4NY3 - chains A and C; structure by X-ray diffraction, 1.80 A resolution.

== Chain A ==
Name: Serine/threonine-protein phosphatase 2A activator
From: Homo sapiens
Notes: EC 5.2.1.8
Reference sequence: Q15257 (PTPA_HUMAN); residues 22-323 here = UniProt positions 22-323
Chain sequence (304 residues; each row starts with the number of its first residue):
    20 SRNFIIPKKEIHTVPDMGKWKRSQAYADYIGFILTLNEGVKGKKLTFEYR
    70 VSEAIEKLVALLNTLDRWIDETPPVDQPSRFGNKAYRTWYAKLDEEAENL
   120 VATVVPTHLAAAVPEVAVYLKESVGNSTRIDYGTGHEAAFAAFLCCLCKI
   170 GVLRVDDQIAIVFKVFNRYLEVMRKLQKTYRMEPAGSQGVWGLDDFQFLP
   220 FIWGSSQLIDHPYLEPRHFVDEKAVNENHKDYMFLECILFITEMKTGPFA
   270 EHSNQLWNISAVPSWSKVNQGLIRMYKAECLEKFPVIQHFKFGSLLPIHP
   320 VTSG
Disordered / not traced: 20-21, 206-207, 323
Sequence notes: expression tag (20-21)
UniProt features mapped onto this chain:
  - mutagenesis: Val244 (V244D: Impairs interaction with the PP2A(D) complex)

== Chain C ==
Name: Serine/threonine-protein phosphatase 2A catalytic subunit alpha isoform
Reference sequence: P67775 (PP2AA_HUMAN); residues 304-309 here = UniProt positions 304-309
Chain sequence (6 residues; each row starts with the number of its first residue):
   304 TPDYFL
Disordered / not traced: 304
UniProt features mapped onto this chain:
  - modified residue: Tyr307 (Phosphotyrosine), Leu309 (Leucine methyl ester)
  - natural variant: Phe308 (F308FF: In HJS3)
  - mutagenesis: Leu309 (L309A: Loss of binding to PP2A B-alpha regulatory subunit)
What the authors report for this chain:
  - post-translational modification sites: Tyr307, Leu309 (citing earlier work)

== Interface between chain A and chain C ==
Pairs across the interface (15):
  Trp210(A) with Pro305(C), hydrophobic
  Ile278(A) with Phe308(C), hydrophobic
  Lys286(A) with Phe308(C); Leu309(C), hydrogen bond (side chain-backbone)
  Val287(A) with Phe308(C)
  Gly290(A) with Tyr307(C); Phe308(C)
  Leu291(A) with Phe308(C)
  Arg293(A) with Tyr307(C), hydrogen bond (side chain-backbone); Phe308(C); Leu309(C), hydrogen bond (side chain-backbone)
  Met294(A) with Tyr307(C), hydrophobic; Phe308(C), hydrophobic
  Ala297(A) with Tyr307(C)
  Glu298(A) with Tyr307(C), hydrogen bond
Other interface residues (no listed pair), chain A (12 interface residues in all): Gln274, Val281
From the paper, about this interface:
  - specific contacts: Lys286(A)-Leu309(C), Arg293(A)-Leu309(C), Arg293(A)-Tyr307(C) (hydrogen bond), Glu298(A)-Tyr307(C) (hydrogen bond)
  - interface residues, chain A: Val287(A), Gly290(A), Met294(A), Ala297(A)
  - hot spots on chain A (mutagenesis) - G290D: abolished binding to Serine/threonine-protein phosphatase 2A catalytic subunit alpha isoform (chain C)
  - hot spots on chain A (mutagenesis) - R293A: decreased binding to Serine/threonine-protein phosphatase 2A catalytic subunit alpha isoform (chain C)
  - interface residues, chain C: Tyr307(C), Phe308(C)

== In short ==
12 residues of chain A face 4 of chain C across their interface; the contacts include 4 hydrogen bonds. Among
the polar pairs are Lys286(A)-Leu309(C), Arg293(A)-Tyr307(C) and Arg293(A)-Leu309(C). The authors report
contacts between Lys286(A) and Leu309(C) and Arg293(A) and Leu309(C); hydrogen bonds between Arg293(A) and
Tyr307(C) and Glu298(A) and Tyr307(C). From the paper: G290D of chain A abolishes binding to
Serine/threonine-protein phosphatase 2A catalytic subunit alpha isoform (chain C); interface residues
Val287(A), Gly290(A) and Tyr307(C) among others.
Here chain A is Serine/threonine-protein phosphatase 2A activator (Homo sapiens) and chain C is
Serine/threonine-protein phosphatase 2A catalytic subunit alpha isoform. Entry 4NY3 (Human PTPA in complex
with peptide) was determined by X-ray diffraction.
